Entry 5WME (X-ray diffraction, 2.30 A resolution); this record covers chains A and D of the 4 polymer chains in the assembly.

== Chain A (and D) ==
Name: Capsid assembly scaffolding protein, Myosin-7
Source organism: Bacillus phage phi29
Notes: fragment: UNP P13848 residues 2-48, UNP P12883 residues 1729-1786; chain D of this document is another copy of the same molecule, construct and numbering; everything in this record applies to it too
UniProt: chimeric construct of P13848, P12883: residues 2-47 from P13848 (SCAF_BPPH2) positions 2-47 (same numbers); residues 48-1786 from P12883 positions 1728-1786 (offset varies)
Sequence (109 residues; numbered -2 to 1786; 1680 numbers in that range are skipped by the numbering (no residue carries them; nothing is unmodelled there); the number before each row is that of its first residue; numbers below 1 keep their minus sign (Gly-2 is residue -2)):
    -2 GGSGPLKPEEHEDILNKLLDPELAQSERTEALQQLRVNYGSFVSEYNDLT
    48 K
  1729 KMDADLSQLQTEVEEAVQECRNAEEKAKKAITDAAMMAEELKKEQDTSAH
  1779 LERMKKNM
Disordered / not traced: -2 to 1, 1773-1786 (chain D: -2 to 3, 1773-1786)
Differences from the reference sequence: expression tag (-2 to 1)
From the paper describing this entry:
  - self-association interface (contacts with another copy of this molecule): Met1730

== Interface between chain A and chain D ==
Residue-residue contacts (46):
  Leu3(A) - Tyr36(D)  hydrogen bond (backbone-side chain)
  His8(A) - Leu32(D)
  His8(A) - Tyr36(D)
  Glu9(A) - Arg33(D)  salt bridge
  Leu12(A) - Leu29(D)
  Leu15(A) - Arg25(D)  hydrogen bond (backbone-side chain)
  Leu15(A) - Leu29(D)  hydrophobic
  Leu16(A) - Gln22(D)  hydrogen bond (backbone-side chain)
  Leu16(A) - Arg25(D)
  Leu16(A) - Thr26(D)
  Leu16(A) - Leu29(D)
  Gln22(A) - Leu16(D)
  Gln22(A) - Pro18(D)
  Arg25(A) - Leu15(D)  hydrogen bond (side chain-backbone)
  Arg25(A) - Leu16(D)
  Arg25(A) - Arg25(D)
  Thr26(A) - Leu16(D)
  Leu29(A) - Leu12(D)
  Leu29(A) - Leu15(D)
  Leu29(A) - Leu16(D)  hydrophobic
  Leu32(A) - Leu12(D)
  Leu32(A) - Leu32(D)  hydrophobic
  Arg33(A) - Glu9(D)  salt bridge
  Arg33(A) - Leu12(D)
  Asn35(A) - Tyr36(D)  hydrogen bond
  Tyr36(A) - Lys4(D)  hydrogen bond (side chain-backbone)
  Tyr36(A) - His8(D)
  Tyr36(A) - Asn35(D)  hydrogen bond
  Tyr36(A) - Phe39(D)  hydrophobic
  Phe39(A) - Phe39(D)  hydrophobic
  Phe39(A) - Tyr43(D)  hydrophobic
  Val40(A) - Phe39(D)  hydrophobic
  Tyr43(A) - Glu42(D)
  Tyr43(A) - Tyr43(D)  hydrophobic
  Tyr43(A) - Leu46(D)  hydrophobic
  Leu46(A) - Leu46(D)  hydrophobic
  Leu46(A) - Thr47(D)
  Leu46(A) - Met1730(D)  hydrophobic
  Thr47(A) - Leu46(D)
  Met1730(A) - Met1730(D)  hydrophobic
  Met1730(A) - Leu1734(D)  hydrophobic
  Leu1734(A) - Leu1737(D)  hydrophobic
  Leu1737(A) - Leu1734(D)  hydrophobic
  Leu1737(A) - Leu1737(D)  hydrophobic
  Val1741(A) - Val1741(D)  hydrophobic
  Cys1748(A) - Cys1748(D)  hydrophobic
Other interface residues (no listed pair), chain A (27 interface residues in all): Lys4, Pro5, Pro18
Other interface residues (no listed pair), chain D (27 interface residues in all): Val40, Asp1733

== In short ==
The chain A/chain D interface involves 27 residues from each chain; the contacts include 7 hydrogen bonds and
2 salt bridges. Polar contacts include Glu9(A)-Arg33(D), Leu3(A)-Tyr36(D) and Leu15(A)-Arg25(D). From the
paper: a self-association interface involving Met1730(A).
Both chains are Capsid assembly scaffolding protein, Myosin-7 (Bacillus phage phi29). Entry 5WME (Crystal
Structure of Amino Acids 1729-1786 of Human Beta Cardiac Myosin Fused to Gp7 as Anti-Parallel ...) was
determined by X-ray diffraction, deposited together with 5WLZ, 5WJB and 5WLQ.
